Entry 3JRX (X-ray diffraction, 2.50 A resolution); this record covers chain A.

== Chain A ==
Molecule: Acetyl-CoA carboxylase 2
Organism: Homo sapiens
Notes: EC 6.4.1.2, 6.3.4.14; fragment: bc domain, residues 217-775
UniProtKB: O00763 (ACACB_HUMAN); residues 217-775 here = UniProt positions 217-775
Amino-acid sequence (587 residues; each row starts with the number of its first residue):
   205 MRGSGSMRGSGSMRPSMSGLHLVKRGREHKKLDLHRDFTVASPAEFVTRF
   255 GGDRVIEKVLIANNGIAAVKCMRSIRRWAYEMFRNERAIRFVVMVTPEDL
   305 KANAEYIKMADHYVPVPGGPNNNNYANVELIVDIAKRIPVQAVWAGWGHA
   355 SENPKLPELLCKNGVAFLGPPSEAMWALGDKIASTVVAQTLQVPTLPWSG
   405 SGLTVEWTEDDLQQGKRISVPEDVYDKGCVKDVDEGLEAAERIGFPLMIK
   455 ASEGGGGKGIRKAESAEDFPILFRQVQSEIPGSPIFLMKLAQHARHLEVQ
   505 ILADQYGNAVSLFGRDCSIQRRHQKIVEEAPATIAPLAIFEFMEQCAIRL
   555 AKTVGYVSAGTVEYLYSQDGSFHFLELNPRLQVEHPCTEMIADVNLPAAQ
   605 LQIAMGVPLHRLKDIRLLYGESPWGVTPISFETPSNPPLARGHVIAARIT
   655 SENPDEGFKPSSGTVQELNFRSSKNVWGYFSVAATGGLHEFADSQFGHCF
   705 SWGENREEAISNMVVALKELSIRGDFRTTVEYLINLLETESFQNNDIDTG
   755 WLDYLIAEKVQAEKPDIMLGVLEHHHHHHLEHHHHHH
Disordered / not traced: 205-236, 412-417, 656-665, 688-697, 759-791
Sequence notes: expression tag (205-216, 776-791)
Curated features (UniProtKB/Swiss-Prot):
  - active site: Arg584
  - binding site (ATP): Gly458 to Gly463
  - binding site (Mg(2+)): Glu567, Glu580, Asn582
  - binding site (Mn(2+)): Glu567, Glu580, Asn582
  - modified residue: Ser220 (Phosphoserine), Ser222 (Phosphoserine), Ser469 (Phosphoserine), Thr753 (Phosphothreonine)
  - mutagenesis: Arg277 (R277A: Loss of regulation of oligomerization by phosphorylation at S-222), Glu671 (E671A: Altered regulation of oligomerization by phosphorylation at S-222)
Residues lining bound ligands: soraphen a (S1A): Ile270, Val273, Lys274, Arg277, Ser278, Arg281, Pro590, Glu593, Met594, Asp597, Val598, Asn599, Pro601, Val648, Glu671, Asn679, Trp681, Phe704, Ser705, Trp706

== In short ==
Ligands of chain A: soraphen a. UniProt lists active-site residue Arg584, 6 ATP-binding residues, 3
Mg2+-binding residues and 3 Mn2+-binding residues.
Chain A is Acetyl-CoA carboxylase 2 (Homo sapiens); the structure, Crystal structure of the BC domain of ACC2
in complex with soraphen A, was determined by X-ray diffraction together with 3JRW from the same study.
